Entry 9ITV (electron microscopy, 3.97 A resolution); this record covers chains M and Z of the 16 polymer chains in the assembly.

[Chain M]
Protein: ATP synthase subunit c
Source organism: Chloroflexus aurantiacus J-10-fl
Reference sequence: A9WGS9 (ATPL_CHLAA); residues 1-76 here = UniProt positions 1-76
Sequence (76 residues; row label = number of the first residue in the row):
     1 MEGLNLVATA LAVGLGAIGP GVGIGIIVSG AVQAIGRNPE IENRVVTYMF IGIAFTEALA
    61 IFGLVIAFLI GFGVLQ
Disordered / not traced: 73-76
UniProt features mapped onto this chain:
  - site: Glu57 (Reversibly protonated during proton transport)

[Chain Z]
Protein: ATP synthase subunit a
Source organism: Chloroflexus aurantiacus J-10-fl
Reference sequence: A9WGT0 (A9WGT0_CHLAA); residues 1-312 here = UniProt positions 1-312
Sequence (312 residues; numbered 1 to 312; the number before each row is that of its first residue):
     1 MSTRTRNILI IVGALIISIA SRFFLYTGPP HVEVAAEVIF DGIPGFPITN SFVVAIIIDI
    61 FVIALAVAAT RNLQMVPRGL QNVMEFILES LYNLFRNINA KYVATAFPLV ATIFLFVLFG
   121 NWFGLLPGVG SIGVCHEKKE EHAVVDERLA LAAPAAPLSS VAAAEGEEIH DTCAAQGKKL
   181 VPLFRAPAAD LNFTFAIAVI SFVFIEYWGF RALGPGYLKK FFNTNGIMSF VGIIEFISEL
   241 VKPFALAFRL FGNIFAGEVL LVVMAFLVPL LLPLPFYGFE VFVGFIQALI FALLTYAFLN
   301 IAVTGHDEEH AH
Disordered / not traced: 1-11, 137-168, 305-312

[How chain M and chain Z interact]
Pairs across the interface (24):
  Arg44(M) - Asn97(Z)  hydrogen bond (side chain-backbone)
  Thr47(M) - Leu94(Z)
  Thr47(M) - Leu293(Z)
  Phe50(M) - Ile290(Z)
  Phe50(M) - Leu293(Z)  hydrophobic
  Ile51(M) - Leu294(Z)  hydrophobic
  Ile51(M) - Ala297(Z)  hydrophobic
  Ala54(M) - Arg249(Z)  hydrogen bond (backbone-side chain)
  Ala54(M) - Ile290(Z)  hydrophobic
  Ala54(M) - Leu294(Z)  hydrophobic
  Phe55(M) - Phe298(Z)  hydrophobic
  Glu57(M) - Asn253(Z)
  Glu57(M) - Gln287(Z)  hydrogen bond
  Ala58(M) - Arg249(Z)
  Ile61(M) - Phe248(Z)
  Ile61(M) - Arg249(Z)
  Ile61(M) - Gly252(Z)
  Ile61(M) - Asn253(Z)
  Phe62(M) - Ala245(Z)  hydrophobic
  Phe62(M) - Phe248(Z)  hydrophobic
  Leu64(M) - Ala256(Z)  hydrophobic
  Val65(M) - Phe251(Z)  hydrophobic
  Phe68(M) - Phe255(Z)  hydrophobic
  Phe72(M) - Glu33(Z)
Also at the interface, not in a pair above, chain M (15 interface residues in all): Asn43
Also at the interface, not in a pair above, chain Z (19 interface residues in all): Ile98, Val259

[Overview]
The interface between chain M and chain Z involves 15 residues on one side and 19 on the other, with 3
hydrogen bonds. Among the polar pairs are Arg44(M)-Asn97(Z), Ala54(M)-Arg249(Z) and Glu57(M)-Gln287(Z).
Chain M is ATP synthase subunit c and chain Z is ATP synthase subunit a, both from Chloroflexus aurantiacus
J-10-fl; the structure, Chloroflexus aurantiacus ADP-bound ATP synthase, state 1, focused refinement of FO,
was determined by electron microscopy, deposited together with 9ITJ, 9ITK, 9ITL, 9ITM, 9ITN, 9ITO and 11
further entries.
